8XKL - chains G and p of the 8 polymer chains in the assembly; structure by electron microscopy, 2.84 A resolution.

# Chain G
Molecule: Photosystem II reaction center protein G
Organism: Chroomonas placoidea
Amino-acid sequence (64 residues; numbered 1 to 64; the number before each row is that of its first residue; X marks 64 residues of unknown identity (built as UNK)):
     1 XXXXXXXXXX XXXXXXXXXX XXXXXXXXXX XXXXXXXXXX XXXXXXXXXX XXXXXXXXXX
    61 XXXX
Ligand contacts: chlorophyll a (CLA): UNK_47, UNK_48, UNK_49, UNK_50, UNK_51

# Chain p
Molecule: Acpii-5
Organism: Chroomonas placoidea
Amino-acid sequence (218 residues; each row starts with the number of its first residue):
     1 ACASAAAFAP GAMPSIGKAP RAVSKTAPRM AVFPGQFSDS VPFLKQPTNL DGSYVGDVGF
    61 DPLGFSDVFD IRVLREAELK HGRIAMLATL GMVVQEAYTF PFFDKVLPIP AHDVIVKSGG
   121 MSQILLWTSF AEIFGGIALF QTIQGKRAPG DYSFDPLNLS ANDLEKRERY ALAEIKHSRL
   181 AMLAFSGMVH QYFITNQGVI EQINNFRPIN GFPDATFS
Disordered / not traced: 1-31
Bound ions: chlorophyll a Mg (4 sites), coordinated by Ser40, Glu78, Glu132, Glu174
Ligand contacts:
  - chlorophyll a (CLA), molecule 1: Asp39, Ser40, Val41, Pro42, Phe43, Val58, Phe60
  - chlorophyll a (CLA), molecule 2: Leu50, Tyr54, Val55, Gly56, Asp57, Val58, Gly59, Phe60, Asp61, Phe65, Ser66, Ile71, Leu74, Arg75, Ala77, Glu78, His81, Arg179, Met182, Leu183
  - chlorophyll a (CLA), molecule 3: Phe65, Phe69, Leu74, His81
  - chlorophyll a (CLA), molecule 4: Val73, Glu76, Ala77, Lys80, His81, Ile84, Leu125, Thr128, Ser129, Glu132, Ile133, Gly136, Leu139
  - chlorophyll a (CLA), molecule 5: Arg83, Met86, Leu87, Leu90, Gly150, Asp151, Tyr152, Ser153, Phe154, Asp155, Leu159, Ser160, Arg167, Tyr170, Ala171, Ala173, Glu174
  - chlorophyll a (CLA), molecule 6: Ile84, Leu87, Ala88, Leu90, Gly91, Val94, Gln95, Tyr98, Thr99, Phe100, Phe103, Asp104, Val106, Ala111, Ile115, Ile124
  - chlorophyll a (CLA), molecule 7: Phe100, Phe102, Phe103, Ser118, Gly119, Gly120, Gln123, Ile124, Trp127
  - chlorophyll a (CLA), molecule 8: His112, Asp113, Val116, Met121, Ser122, Ile124, Leu125, Thr128, Phe185
  - chlorophyll a (CLA), molecule 9: Ser122, Leu125, Leu126, Ser129
  - chlorophyll a (CLA), molecule 10: Phe130, Phe134, Tyr152, Ser153, Phe154
  - chlorophyll a (CLA), molecule 11: Arg169, Leu172, Ala173, Lys176, His177, Leu180
  - chlorophyll a (CLA), molecule 12: Leu183, Ala184, Ser186, Gly187, His190, Gln191, Ile194, Thr195, Gln202, Phe206, Arg207, Pro208, Ile209
  - chlorophyll a (CLA), molecule 13: His190, Phe193, Ile194
  - chlorophyll a (CLA), molecule 14: Phe206, Pro208, Ile209, Phe212
  - Allobetaxanthin (IHT; (1R)-3,5,5-trimethyl-4-[(3E,5E,7E,9E,11E,13E,15E,17E)-3,7,12,16-tetramethyl-18-(2,6,6-trimethylcyclohexen-1-yl)octadeca-3,5,7,9,11,13,15,17-octaen-1-ynyl]cyclohex-3-en-1-ol): Phe60, Ile109, His112, Leu183, Phe185, Ser186, Val189, His190, Phe193
  - Alloxanthin (II0; (1R)-3,5,5-trimethyl-4-[(3E,5E,7E,9E,11E,13E,15E)-3,7,12,16-tetramethyl-18-[(4R)-2,6,6-trimethyl-4-oxidanyl-cyclohexen-1-yl]octadeca-3,5,7,9,11,13,15-heptaen-1,17-diynyl]cyclohex-3-en-1-ol), molecule 1: Phe60, Asp61, Pro62, Leu63, Gly64, Phe65, His81, Ile84, Ala85, Ala88, Met92, Gln95, Pro108, Ile109, Ala111, His112, Met121, Met182, Phe185, Ser186
  - Alloxanthin (II0), molecule 2: Lys80, Arg83, Ile84, Leu87, Phe102, Phe103, Ile124, Thr128, Ala131, Glu132, Tyr152
  - Alloxanthin (II0), molecule 3: Met86, Leu87, Thr89, Leu90, Phe154, Asp155, Pro156, Leu157, Asn158, Leu159, His177, Leu180, Ala181, Ala184, Met188, Gln191, Val199, Gln202, Ile203
  - Alloxanthin (II0), molecule 4: Gly119, Gln123, Leu126, Trp127
  - Alloxanthin (II0), molecule 5: Lys176, Arg179, Leu180, Leu183, Ile194, Ile209, Asn210
  - Alloxanthin (II0), molecule 6: Pro208, Phe212, Pro213
  - Chlorophyll c2 (KC2): Tyr170, His177, Leu180

# Chain G / chain p interface
Interface residues of chain p (facing chain G), 8 residues: Arg72, Ile137, Phe140, Gln141, Ile143, Gln144, Gly145, Lys146

# Overview
Chain G and chain p make no direct contact in this assembly. Ligands of chain G: chlorophyll a. Bound to chain
p: 14 copies of chlorophyll a, 6 copies of Alloxanthin, Chlorophyll c2 and Allobetaxanthin.
Chain G is Photosystem II reaction center protein G and chain p is Acpii-5, both from Chroomonas placoidea;
the structure, Structure of ACPII-CCPII from cryptophyte algae, was determined by electron microscopy.
